PDB entry 2BWD | X-ray diffraction, 1.15 A resolution | chain A

== Chain A ==
Molecule: Copper-containing nitrite reductase
Source organism: Achromobacter cycloclastes
Notes: EC 1.7.2.1
UniProt: P25006 (NIR_ACHCY); residues 1-340 here correspond to UniProt positions 39-378 (UniProt number = residue number + 38)
Sequence (340 residues; numbered 1 to 340; the number before each row is that of its first residue):
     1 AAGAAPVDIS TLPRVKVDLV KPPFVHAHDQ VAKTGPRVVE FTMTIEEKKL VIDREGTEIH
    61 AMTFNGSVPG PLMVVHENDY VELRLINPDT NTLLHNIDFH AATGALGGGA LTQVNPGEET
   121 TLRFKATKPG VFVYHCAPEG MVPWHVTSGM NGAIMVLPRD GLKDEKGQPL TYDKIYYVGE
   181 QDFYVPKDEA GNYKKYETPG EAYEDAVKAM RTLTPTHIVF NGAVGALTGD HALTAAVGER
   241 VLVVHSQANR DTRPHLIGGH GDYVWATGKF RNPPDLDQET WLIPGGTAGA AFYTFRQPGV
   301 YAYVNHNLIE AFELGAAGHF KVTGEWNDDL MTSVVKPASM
Unresolved in the structure: 1-6
Ion coordination: Cu ion site 1: His95, Cys136, His145, Met150; Cu ion site 2: His100, His135, His306 (together with hydroxyamine, nitrite ion)
Small-molecule neighbours:
  - hydroxyamine (HOA): Asp98, His100, His135, His255, Ile257, His306, Leu308
  - hydroxyamine / nitrite ion: Asp98, His100, Leu106, His135, His255, Ile257, His306, Leu308
  - malonate ion (MLI): Arg250, Asp251, Arg253, Asn307, Glu310
  - nitrite ion (NO2): Asp98, His100, Leu106, His135, His255, Ile257, His306, Leu308
UniProt features mapped onto this chain:
  - binding site (Cu cation): His95, His100, His135, Cys136, His145, Met150, His306
Reported in the primary citation:
  - conformationally variable residues (side-chain flip): Asp98
  - catalytic residues: His255 (citing earlier work)
  - catalytic residues: Asp98 (proposed by the authors, not directly observed)

== Overview ==
Ligands of chain A: malonate ion, hydroxyamine, nitrite ion and hydroxyamine / nitrite ion. His95, Cys136,
His145 and Met150 form the Cu ion site 1. His100, His135 and His306 coordinate Cu ion site 2. UniProt lists 7
Cu cation-binding residues. From the paper: catalytic residues His255 and Asp98; conformational variability at
Asp98.
Chain A is Copper-containing nitrite reductase (Achromobacter cycloclastes); the structure, Atomic Resolution
Structure of Achromobacter cycloclastes Cu Nitrite Reductase with Endogenously bound Nitrite and NO, was
determined by X-ray diffraction together with 2BW4, 2BW5 and 2BWI from the same study.
